7ZX0 - chains AAA and GGG of the 3 polymer chains in the assembly; structure by X-ray diffraction, 2.99 A resolution.

== Chain AAA ==
Protein: DNA polymerase theta
Organism: Homo sapiens
Notes: EC 2.7.7.7
UniProtKB: O75417 (DPOLQ_HUMAN); residue numbers follow UniProt; this construct covers 1820-2261, 2307-2590
Amino-acid sequence (726 residues; numbered 1820 to 2590; 45 numbers in that range are skipped by the numbering (no residue carries them; nothing is unmodelled there); the number before each row is that of its first residue):
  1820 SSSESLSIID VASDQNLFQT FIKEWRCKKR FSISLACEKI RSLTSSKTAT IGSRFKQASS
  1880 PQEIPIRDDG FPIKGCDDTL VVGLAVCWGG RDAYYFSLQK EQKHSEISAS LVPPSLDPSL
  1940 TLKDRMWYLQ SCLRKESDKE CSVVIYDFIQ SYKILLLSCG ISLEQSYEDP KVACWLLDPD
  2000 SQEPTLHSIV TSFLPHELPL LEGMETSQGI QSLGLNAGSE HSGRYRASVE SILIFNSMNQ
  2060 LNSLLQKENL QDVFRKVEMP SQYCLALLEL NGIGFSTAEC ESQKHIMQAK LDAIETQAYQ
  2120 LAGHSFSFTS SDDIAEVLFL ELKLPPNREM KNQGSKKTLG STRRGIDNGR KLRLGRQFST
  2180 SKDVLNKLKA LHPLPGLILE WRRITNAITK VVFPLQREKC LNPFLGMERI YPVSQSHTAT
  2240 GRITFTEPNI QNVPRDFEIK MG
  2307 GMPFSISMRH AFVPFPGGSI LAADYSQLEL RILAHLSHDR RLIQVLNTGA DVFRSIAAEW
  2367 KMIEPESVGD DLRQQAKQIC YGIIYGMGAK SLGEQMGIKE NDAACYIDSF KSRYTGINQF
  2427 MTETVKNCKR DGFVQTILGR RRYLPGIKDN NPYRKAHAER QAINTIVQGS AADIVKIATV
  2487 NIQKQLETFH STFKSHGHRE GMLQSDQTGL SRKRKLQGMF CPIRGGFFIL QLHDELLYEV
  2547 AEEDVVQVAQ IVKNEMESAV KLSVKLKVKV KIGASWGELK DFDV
Unresolved in the structure: 1820-1823, 1860-1884, 1922-1931, 2146-2176, 2510-2526
Differences from the reference sequence: engineered mutation Gly2261 (Pro in O75417)
Bound ions: Mg2+: Asp2540 (together with 2'-3'-dideoxyguanosine-5'-triphosphate)
Residues lining bound ligands:
  - 2'-3'-dideoxyguanosine-5'-triphosphate (DG3): Arg2241, Asp2330, Tyr2331, Gln2333, Glu2335, Phe2359, Arg2379, Lys2383, Gln2384, Tyr2387, Tyr2391, Asn2470, Asp2540
  - K7X (2-[5-bromanyl-3-cyano-6-methyl-4-(trifluoromethyl)pyridin-2-yl]oxy-N-ethyl-N-(3-methylphenyl)ethanamide): Leu2336, Leu2348, Val2351, Val2358, Ile2362, Glu2365, Ile2385, Cys2386, Ile2389, Ile2390, Met2402, Tyr2412, Ser2415, Phe2416, Arg2419, Tyr2420
Swiss-Prot annotation at these positions:
  - region: Lys2142 to Phe2177 (Loop 1)
  - binding site (Mg(2+)): Asp2330, Tyr2331, Asp2540

== Chain GGG ==
Molecule: 16-nt DNA strand
Sequence (16 nucleotides; each row starts with the number of its first residue):
     2 TTCCAATGAC AGCCGC

== Interface between chain AAA and chain GGG ==
Pairs across the interface (43):
  Thr2128(AAA) - DA12(GGG)  phosphate contact
  Ser2129(AAA) - DG13(GGG)  phosphate contact
  Asp2131(AAA) - DG13(GGG)  phosphate contact
  Lys2209(AAA) - DG9(GGG)  sugar contact
  Lys2209(AAA) - DA10(GGG)  sugar contact
  Gln2234(AAA) - DT8(GGG)  phosphate contact
  Thr2237(AAA) - DA7(GGG)  phosphate contact
  Ala2238(AAA) - DA6(GGG)  phosphate contact
  Ala2238(AAA) - DA7(GGG)  hydrogen bond to the phosphate
  Thr2239(AAA) - DA6(GGG)  sugar contact
  Arg2241(AAA) - DA6(GGG)  base contact
  Thr2243(AAA) - DA7(GGG)  phosphate contact
  Thr2243(AAA) - DT8(GGG)  sugar contact
  Phe2244(AAA) - DT8(GGG)  sugar contact
  Thr2245(AAA) - DT8(GGG)  phosphate contact
  Thr2245(AAA) - DG9(GGG)  phosphate contact
  Glu2246(AAA) - DG9(GGG)  hydrogen bond to the phosphate
  Asn2248(AAA) - DT8(GGG)  hydrogen bond to the sugar
  Asn2251(AAA) - DA7(GGG)  base contact
  Asn2251(AAA) - DT8(GGG)  hydrogen bond to the base
  Gln2384(AAA) - DC4(GGG)  hydrogen bond to the base
  Tyr2387(AAA) - DC4(GGG)  base contact
  Gly2388(AAA) - DC4(GGG)  base contact
  Tyr2391(AAA) - DC4(GGG)  sugar contact
  Met2393(AAA) - DC4(GGG)  hydrogen bond to the sugar
  Gly2394(AAA) - DC4(GGG)  hydrogen bond to the phosphate
  Ser2397(AAA) - DC4(GGG)  hydrogen bond to the phosphate
  Arg2448(AAA) - DA6(GGG)  salt bridge to the phosphate
  Asn2457(AAA) - DT2(GGG)  base contact
  Pro2458(AAA) - DT3(GGG)  base contact
  Tyr2459(AAA) - DT2(GGG)  hydrogen bond to the base
  Tyr2459(AAA) - DT3(GGG)  sugar contact
  Arg2460(AAA) - DT2(GGG)  hydrogen bond to the base
  Ala2462(AAA) - DT3(GGG)  base contact
  His2463(AAA) - DC5(GGG)  salt bridge to the phosphate
  Arg2466(AAA) - DT3(GGG)  hydrogen bond to the base
  Arg2466(AAA) - DC4(GGG)  hydrogen bond to the phosphate
  Arg2466(AAA) - DC5(GGG)  salt bridge to the phosphate
  Gln2467(AAA) - DC5(GGG)  phosphate contact
  Gln2467(AAA) - DA6(GGG)  hydrogen bond to the phosphate
  Asn2470(AAA) - DC5(GGG)  sugar contact
  Gln2474(AAA) - DC5(GGG)  hydrogen bond to the base
  Gln2474(AAA) - DA6(GGG)  sugar contact
Also at the interface, not in a pair above, chain AAA (36 interface residues in all): Thr2208, Pro2247, Gly2392
Also at the interface, not in a pair above, chain GGG (12 interface residues in all): DC11

== In short ==
Chain AAA and chain GGG form an interface of 36 and 12 residues respectively; the contacts include 14 hydrogen
bonds and 3 salt bridges. Polar contacts include Asn2251(AAA)-DT8(GGG), Gln2384(AAA)-DC4(GGG) and
Tyr2459(AAA)-DT2(GGG). Chain AAA binds 2'-3'-dideoxyguanosine-5'-triphosphate and compound K7X.
Here chain AAA is DNA polymerase theta (Homo sapiens) and chain GGG is a 16-nt DNA strand. Entry 7ZX0 (Crystal
structure of Pol theta polymerase domain in complex with compound 5) was determined by X-ray diffraction
together with 7ZUS and 7ZX1 from the same study.
